PDB entry 8UY4 | electron microscopy, 3.08 A resolution | chains A and D of the 5 polymer chains in the assembly

# Chain A
Protein: Tse15
From: Acinetobacter baumannii AB307-0294
UniProt: A0A5K6CSR3 (A0A5K6CSR3_ACIB3); residues 2-1590 here = UniProt positions 2-1590
Chain sequence (1607 residues; numbered -10 to 1596; the number before each row is that of its first residue; numbers below 1 keep their minus sign (Met-10 is residue -10)):
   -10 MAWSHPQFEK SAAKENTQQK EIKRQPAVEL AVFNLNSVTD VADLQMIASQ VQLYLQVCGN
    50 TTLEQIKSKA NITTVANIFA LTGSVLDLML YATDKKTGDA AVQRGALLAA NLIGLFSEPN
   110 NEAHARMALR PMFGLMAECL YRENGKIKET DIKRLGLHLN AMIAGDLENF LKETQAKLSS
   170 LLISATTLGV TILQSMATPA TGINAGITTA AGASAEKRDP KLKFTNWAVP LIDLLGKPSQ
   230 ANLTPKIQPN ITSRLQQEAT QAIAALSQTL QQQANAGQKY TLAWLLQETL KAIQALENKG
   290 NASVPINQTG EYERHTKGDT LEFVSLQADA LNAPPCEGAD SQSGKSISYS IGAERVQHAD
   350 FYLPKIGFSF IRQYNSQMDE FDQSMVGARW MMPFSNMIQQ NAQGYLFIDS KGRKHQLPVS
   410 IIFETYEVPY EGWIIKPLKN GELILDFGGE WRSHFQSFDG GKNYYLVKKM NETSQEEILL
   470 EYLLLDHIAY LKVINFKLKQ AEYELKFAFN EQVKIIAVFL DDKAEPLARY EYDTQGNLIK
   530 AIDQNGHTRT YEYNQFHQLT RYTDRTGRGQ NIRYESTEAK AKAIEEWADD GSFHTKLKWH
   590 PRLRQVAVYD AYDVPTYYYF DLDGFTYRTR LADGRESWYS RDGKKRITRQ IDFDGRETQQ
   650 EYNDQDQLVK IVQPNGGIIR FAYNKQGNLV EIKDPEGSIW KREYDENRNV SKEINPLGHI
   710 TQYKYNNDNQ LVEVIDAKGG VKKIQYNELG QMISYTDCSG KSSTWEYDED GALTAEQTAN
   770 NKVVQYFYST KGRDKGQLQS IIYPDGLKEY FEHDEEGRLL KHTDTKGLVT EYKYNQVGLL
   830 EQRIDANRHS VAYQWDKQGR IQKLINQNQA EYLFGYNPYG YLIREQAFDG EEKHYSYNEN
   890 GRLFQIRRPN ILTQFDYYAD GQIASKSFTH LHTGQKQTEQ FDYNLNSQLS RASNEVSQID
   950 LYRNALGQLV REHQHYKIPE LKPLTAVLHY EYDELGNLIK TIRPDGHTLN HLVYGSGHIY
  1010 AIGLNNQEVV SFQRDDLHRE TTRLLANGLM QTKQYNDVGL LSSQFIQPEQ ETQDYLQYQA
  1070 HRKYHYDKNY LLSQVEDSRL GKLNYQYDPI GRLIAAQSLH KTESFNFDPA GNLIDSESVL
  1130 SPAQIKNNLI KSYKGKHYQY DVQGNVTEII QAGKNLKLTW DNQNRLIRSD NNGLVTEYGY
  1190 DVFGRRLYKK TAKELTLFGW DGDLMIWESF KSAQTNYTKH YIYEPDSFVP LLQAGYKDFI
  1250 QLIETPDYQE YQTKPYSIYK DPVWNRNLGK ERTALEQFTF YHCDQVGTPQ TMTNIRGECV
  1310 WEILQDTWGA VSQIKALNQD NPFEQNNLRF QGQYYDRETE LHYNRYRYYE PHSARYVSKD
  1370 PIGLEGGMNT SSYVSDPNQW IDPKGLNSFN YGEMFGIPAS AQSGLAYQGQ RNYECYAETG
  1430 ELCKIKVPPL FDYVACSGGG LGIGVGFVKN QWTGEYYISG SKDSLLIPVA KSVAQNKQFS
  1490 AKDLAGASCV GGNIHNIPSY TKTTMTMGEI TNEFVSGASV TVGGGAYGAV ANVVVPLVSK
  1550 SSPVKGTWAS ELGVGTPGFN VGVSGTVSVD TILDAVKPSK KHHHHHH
Unresolved in the structure: -10 to 13, 190-203, 288-297, 334, 1256-1266, 1396-1596
Differences from the reference sequence: initiating methionine (-10); expression tag (-9 to 1, 1591-1596)
What the authors report for this chain:
  - contacts within the chain: Ser335-Glu343 (hydrogen bond)
  - catalytic residues: Glu343, Asp1369, Asp1391
  - mutagenesis - E343A, D1369N/D1391N: abolished catalytic activity
  - mutagenesis - K334A/S335A: decreased catalytic activity

# Chain D
Protein: Tse15 toxin peptide (polyUNK)
From: Acinetobacter baumannii AB307-0294
Chain sequence (29 residues; numbered 4 to 32; the number before each row is that of its first residue; X marks 29 residues of unknown identity (built as UNK)):
     4 XXXXXXXXXX XXXXXXXXXX XXXXXXXXX

# Chain A / chain D interface
Chain A side of the interface, 36 residues: Thr767, Val773, Tyr792, Pro793, Glu798, Phe800, Leu808, His811, Asp813, Thr814, Tyr821, Leu829, Arg832, Tyr842, Trp844, Leu853, Leu1026, Arg1028, Val1047, Gly1048, Leu1049, Tyr1079, Ile1099, Val1295, Leu1373, Gly1375, Asn1378, Ser1381, Tyr1382, Val1383, Ser1384, Gln1388, Trp1389, Ile1390, Asp1391, Leu1395

# In short
No residue of chain A is in contact with chain D. The paper reports catalytic residues Glu343(A), Asp1369(A)
and Asp1391(A); E343A and D1369N/D1391N of chain A abolish catalytic activity.
Chain A is Tse15 and chain D is Tse15 toxin peptide (polyUNK), both from Acinetobacter baumannii AB307-0294;
the structure, Acinetobacter baumannii Tse15 Rhs effector, was determined by electron microscopy, deposited
together with 8UXT.
